PDB entry 1AR7 | X-ray diffraction, 2.90 A resolution | chains 2 and 3 of the 5 polymer chains in the assembly

# Chain 2
Name: P1/mahoney poliovirus
Source organism: Human poliovirus 1
Notes: fragment: virus protomer
UniProt: P03300 (POLH_POL1M); residues 1-272 here correspond to UniProt positions 69-340 (UniProt number = residue number + 68)
Chain sequence (272 residues; each row starts with the number of its first residue):
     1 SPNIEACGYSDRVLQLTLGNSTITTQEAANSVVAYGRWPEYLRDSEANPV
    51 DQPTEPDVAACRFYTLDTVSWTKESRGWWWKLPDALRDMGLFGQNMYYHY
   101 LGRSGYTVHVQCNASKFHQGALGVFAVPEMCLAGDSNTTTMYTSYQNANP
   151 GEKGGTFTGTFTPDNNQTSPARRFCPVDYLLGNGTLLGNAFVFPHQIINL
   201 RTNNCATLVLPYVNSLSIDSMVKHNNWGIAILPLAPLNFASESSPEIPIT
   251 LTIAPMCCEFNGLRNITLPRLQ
Disordered / not traced: 1-4
Construct notes: engineered mutation Y142 (His210 in P03300)

# Chain 3
Name: P1/mahoney poliovirus
Source organism: Human poliovirus 1
Notes: fragment: virus protomer; engineered mutation(s): CHAIN 1, P95S, CHAIN 2, H142Y
UniProt: P03300 (POLH_POL1M); residues 1-238 here correspond to UniProt positions 341-578 (UniProt number = residue number + 340)
Chain sequence (238 residues; row label = number of the first residue in the row):
     1 GLPVMNTPGSNQYLTADNFQSPCALPEFDVTPPIDIPGEVKNMMELAEID
    51 TMIPFDLSATKKNTMEMYRVRLSDKPHTDDPILCLSLSPASDPRLSHTML
   101 GEILNYYTHWAGSLKFTFLFCGSMMATGKLLVSYAPPGADPPKKRKEAML
   151 GTHVIWDIGLQSSCTMVVPWISNTTYRQTIDDSFTEGGYISVFYQTRIVV
   201 PLSTPREMDILGFVSACNDFSVRLLRDTTHIEQKALAQ
Disordered / not traced: 236-238
Construct notes: conflict S123 (Phe463 in P03300)

# How chain 2 and chain 3 interact
Contacting residue pairs - 72 pairs, chain 2 then chain 3:
  Y35(2) - G38(3)
  R37(2) - D35(3)  salt bridge
  R37(2) - I36(3)
  R37(2) - P37(3)
  R43(2) - D35(3)  salt bridge
  E46(2) - I34(3)
  E46(2) - D35(3)  hydrogen bond (side chain-backbone)
  K116(2) - S123(3)
  K116(2) - M124(3)  hydrogen bond (backbone-backbone)
  K116(2) - M125(3)  hydrogen bond (backbone-backbone)
  F117(2) - S123(3)
  F117(2) - M125(3)  hydrophobic
  F117(2) - L202(3)
  F117(2) - S203(3)
  F117(2) - T204(3)
  F117(2) - P205(3)
  H118(2) - S123(3)
  Q119(2) - C121(3)
  Q119(2) - G122(3)
  Q119(2) - S123(3)  hydrogen bond (side chain-backbone)
  Q119(2) - P205(3)
  Q119(2) - E207(3)  hydrogen bond (side chain-backbone)
  Q119(2) - M208(3)
  G120(2) - C121(3)
  A121(2) - C121(3)  hydrophobic
  D178(2) - M65(3)
  Y179(2) - N63(3)
  Y179(2) - T64(3)
  Y179(2) - M65(3)  hydrophobic
  L186(2) - Y68(3)
  L186(2) - H97(3)
  L187(2) - M52(3)  hydrophobic
  L187(2) - M65(3)  hydrophobic
  L187(2) - Y68(3)
  G188(2) - T51(3)
  G188(2) - M52(3)  hydrogen bond (backbone-backbone)
  G188(2) - Y68(3)  hydrogen bond (backbone-side chain)
  N189(2) - T51(3)  hydrogen bond
  N189(2) - H97(3)  hydrogen bond (side chain-backbone)
  N189(2) - T98(3)
  N189(2) - M99(3)  hydrogen bond (side chain-backbone)
  F191(2) - I49(3)
  F191(2) - D50(3)
  F191(2) - M52(3)  hydrophobic
  F191(2) - F213(3)  hydrophobic
  V192(2) - I49(3)  hydrophobic
  V192(2) - M99(3)  hydrophobic
  N199(2) - L119(3)
  N199(2) - F120(3)  hydrogen bond (side chain-backbone)
  N199(2) - C121(3)
  R201(2) - F120(3)
  R201(2) - G122(3)
  R201(2) - S123(3)  hydrogen bond (side chain-backbone)
  R201(2) - M124(3)
  R201(2) - A126(3)  hydrogen bond (side chain-backbone)
  R201(2) - I158(3)
  R201(2) - G159(3)  hydrogen bond (side chain-backbone)
  T202(2) - S162(3)
  Y212(2) - P37(3)
  V213(2) - P37(3)  hydrophobic
  N214(2) - I36(3)
  L216(2) - I34(3)
  S217(2) - I34(3)
  P233(2) - R69(3)  hydrogen bond (backbone-side chain)
  L234(2) - R69(3)  hydrogen bond (backbone-side chain)
  L234(2) - L211(3)  hydrophobic
  A235(2) - C121(3)  hydrophobic
  P236(2) - R69(3)
  P236(2) - D209(3)
  A240(2) - S203(3)
  A240(2) - T204(3)
  A240(2) - P205(3)
Interface residues without a listed pair, chain 2 (38 interface residues in all): R12, R76, I197, P211, S215, N238, F239
Interface residues without a listed pair, chain 3 (40 interface residues in all): M67, L160, P201

# Overview
The interface between chain 2 and chain 3 involves 38 residues on one side and 40 on the other; the contacts
include 16 hydrogen bonds and 2 salt bridges. Polar contacts include R37(2)-D35(3), R43(2)-D35(3) and
E46(2)-D35(3).
Chain 2 is P1/mahoney poliovirus and chain 3 is P1/mahoney poliovirus, both from Human poliovirus 1; the
structure, P1/mahoney poliovirus, double mutant P1095S + H2142Y, was determined by X-ray diffraction,
deposited together with 1AR6, 1AR8, 1AR9, 1ASJ and 1AL2.
